9EZ5 - chains A and F of the 3 polymer chains in the assembly; structure by X-ray diffraction, 1.85 A resolution.

Chain A:
Molecule: BsmI
Source organism: Geobacillus stearothermophilus
UniProtKB: Q8RLN4 (Q8RLN4_GEOSE); numbering as in UniProt; present here: 1-207, 209-582, 584-676
Chain sequence (674 residues; row label = number of the first residue in the row; note: 2 numbers in that range are skipped by the numbering (no residue carries them; nothing is unmodelled there)):
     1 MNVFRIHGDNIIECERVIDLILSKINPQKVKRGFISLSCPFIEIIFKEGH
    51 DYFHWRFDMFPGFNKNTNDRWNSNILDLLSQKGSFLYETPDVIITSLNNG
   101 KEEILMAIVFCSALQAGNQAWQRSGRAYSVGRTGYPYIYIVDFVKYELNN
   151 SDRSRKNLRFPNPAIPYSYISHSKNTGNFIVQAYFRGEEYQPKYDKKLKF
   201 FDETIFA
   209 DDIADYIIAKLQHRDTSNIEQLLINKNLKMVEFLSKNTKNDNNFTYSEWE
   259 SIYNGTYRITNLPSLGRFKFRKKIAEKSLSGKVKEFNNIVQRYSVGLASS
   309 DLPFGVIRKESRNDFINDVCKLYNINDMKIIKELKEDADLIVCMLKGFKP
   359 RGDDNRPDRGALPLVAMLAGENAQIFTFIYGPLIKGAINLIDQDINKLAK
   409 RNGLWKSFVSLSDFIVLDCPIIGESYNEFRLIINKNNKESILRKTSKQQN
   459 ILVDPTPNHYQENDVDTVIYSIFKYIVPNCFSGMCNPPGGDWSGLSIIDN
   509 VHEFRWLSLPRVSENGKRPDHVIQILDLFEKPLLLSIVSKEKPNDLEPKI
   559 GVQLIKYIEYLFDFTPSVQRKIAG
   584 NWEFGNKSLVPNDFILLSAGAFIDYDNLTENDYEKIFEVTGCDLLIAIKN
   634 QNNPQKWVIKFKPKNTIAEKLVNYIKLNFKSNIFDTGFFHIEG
Differences from the reference sequence: engineered mutation Val109 (Glu in Q8RLN4), Asp507 (Arg in Q8RLN4), Val509 (Gly in Q8RLN4), Val546 (Glu in Q8RLN4)
From the paper describing this entry:
  - mutagenesis - E109V: abolished catalytic activity

Chain F:
Molecule: Top strand (13-nt DNA)
Sequence (13 nucleotides; each row starts with the number of its first residue):
     1 GAGGAATGCAGAC

Interface between chain A and chain F:
Contacting residue pairs (27):
  Gly117(A) - DG4(F)  phosphate contact
  Asn118(A) - DA5(F)  hydrogen bond to the base
  Asn118(A) - DA6(F)  hydrogen bond to the base
  Trp121(A) - DA5(F)  phosphate contact
  Asn162(A) - DG4(F)  hydrogen bond to the phosphate
  Thr246(A) - DG3(F)  phosphate contact
  Lys280(A) - DA5(F)  salt bridge to the phosphate
  Lys281(A) - DA5(F)  sugar contact
  Ile282(A) - DA6(F)  phosphate contact
  Ala283(A) - DA5(F)  phosphate contact
  Ala283(A) - DA6(F)  hydrogen bond to the phosphate
  Lys285(A) - DA6(F)  phosphate contact
  Lys285(A) - DT7(F)  phosphate contact
  Ser286(A) - DA6(F)  hydrogen bond to the phosphate
  Asp309(A) - DG4(F)  phosphate contact
  Pro311(A) - DA5(F)  phosphate contact
  Lys354(A) - DA6(F)  phosphate contact
  Lys354(A) - DT7(F)  salt bridge to the phosphate
  Lys357(A) - DT7(F)  base contact
  Lys357(A) - DG8(F)  hydrogen bond to the base
  Pro358(A) - DT7(F)  phosphate contact
  Pro358(A) - DG8(F)  phosphate contact
  Asn363(A) - DT7(F)  base contact
  Pro365(A) - DT7(F)  base contact
  Tyr388(A) - DA6(F)  hydrogen bond to the phosphate
  Arg519(A) - DA10(F)  sugar contact
  Arg519(A) - DG11(F)  salt bridge to the phosphate
Interface residues without a listed pair, chain A (26 interface residues in all): Lys197, Leu310, Phe356, Arg359, Asp361, Arg364
Interface residues without a listed pair, chain F (10 interface residues in all): DA2, DC9

Summary:
26 residues of chain A and 10 residues of chain F are in contact, with 7 hydrogen bonds and 3 salt bridges.
Polar contacts include Asn118(A)-DA5(F), Asn118(A)-DA6(F) and Lys357(A)-DG8(F). From the paper: E109V of chain
A abolishes catalytic activity.
Chain A is BsmI (Geobacillus stearothermophilus) and chain F is Top strand (13-nt DNA); the structure, BsmI
(Inactive) crystallized with Mg2+ and cognate dsDNA, was determined by X-ray diffraction, deposited together
with 9EZ7, 9EZD and 9F38.
